6JRF - chains B and C of the 4 polymer chains in the assembly; structure by X-ray diffraction, 2.05 A resolution.

Chain B:
Protein: Monokaryotic chloroplast 1
Organism: Zea mays
Notes: fragment: RuvC domain
UniProt: B4FCI7 (B4FCI7_MAIZE); residue numbers follow UniProt; this construct covers 109-271
Chain sequence (174 residues; numbered 98 to 271; the number before each row is that of its first residue):
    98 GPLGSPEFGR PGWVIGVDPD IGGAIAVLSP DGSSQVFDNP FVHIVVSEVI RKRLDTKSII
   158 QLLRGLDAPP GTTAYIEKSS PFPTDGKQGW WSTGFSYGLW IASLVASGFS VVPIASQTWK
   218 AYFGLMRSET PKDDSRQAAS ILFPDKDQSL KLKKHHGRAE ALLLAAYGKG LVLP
Unresolved in the structure: 98-108
Construct notes: expression tag (98-108)
Ion coordination: Ca2+ site 1: Asp115, Asp117, Glu257 (shared with DC26(C) of chain C); Ca2+ site 2: Glu174, Glu257 (shared with DC25(C), DC26(C) of chain C)

Chain C:
Molecule: 33-nt DNA strand
Sequence (33 nucleotides; numbered 1 to 33; the number before each row is that of its first residue):
     1 CAATCGTAGG AGACCTTTGG TCTCCCTGCA GAT
Unresolved in the structure: 15-17
Ion coordination: Ca2+ site 1: DC25, DC26 (shared with Glu174(B), Glu257(B) of chain B); Ca2+ site 2: DC26 (shared with Asp115(B), Asp117(B), Glu257(B) of chain B)

Chain B / chain C interface:
Pairs across the interface (40):
  Asp117(B) with DC26(C), phosphate contact; DT27(C), phosphate contact
  Ile118(B) with DT27(C), hydrogen bond to the phosphate
  Val146(B) with DC29(C), phosphate contact
  Ile147(B) with DC29(C), phosphate contact
  Arg148(B) with DG28(C), salt bridge to the phosphate; DC29(C), salt bridge to the phosphate
  Ser177(B) with DG10(C), hydrogen bond to the base; DA11(C), hydrogen bond to the sugar; DC25(C), base contact
  Pro178(B) with DG10(C), base contact; DC25(C), base contact
  Phe179(B) with DG10(C), base contact; DC24(C), base contact; DC25(C), stacking on the base
  Pro180(B) with DG10(C), base contact
  Asp182(B) with DC25(C), hydrogen bond to the base; DC26(C), base contact
  Gln185(B) with DG28(C), sugar contact
  Gly186(B) with DT27(C), sugar contact
  Trp187(B) with DG10(C), sugar contact
  Ser189(B) with DT27(C), hydrogen bond to the phosphate; DG28(C), phosphate contact
  Thr190(B) with DC26(C), sugar contact
  Ala212(B) with DG12(C), phosphate contact; DA13(C), sugar contact
  Ser213(B) with DC24(C), sugar contact
  Gln214(B) with DT23(C), hydrogen bond to the base; DC24(C), hydrogen bond to the sugar
  Thr215(B) with DA13(C), sugar contact
  Lys217(B) with DC24(C), phosphate contact; DC25(C), salt bridge to the phosphate
  Met223(B) with DT23(C), sugar contact; DC24(C), phosphate contact
  Arg224(B) with DT23(C), salt bridge to the phosphate; DC24(C), hydrogen bond to the phosphate
  Pro228(B) with DC25(C), phosphate contact
  Lys229(B) with DC25(C), salt bridge to the phosphate; DC26(C), salt bridge to the phosphate
  Glu257(B) with DC26(C), phosphate contact
Other interface residues (no listed pair), chain B (29 interface residues in all): Asp115, Lys149, Glu174, Ser225

Summary:
The interface between chain B and chain C involves 29 residues on one side and 11 on the other; the contacts
include 8 hydrogen bonds, 6 salt bridges and 1 aromatic stacking contact. Among the polar pairs are
Ser177(B)-DG10(C), Asp182(B)-DC25(C) and Gln214(B)-DT23(C).
Chain B is Monokaryotic chloroplast 1 (Zea mays) and chain C is a 33-nt DNA strand; the structure, Crystal
structure of ZmMoc1-Holliday junction Complex in the presence of Calcium, was determined by X-ray diffraction
(same publication as 6IS8, 6IS9 and 6JRG).
